PDB entry 4IE4 | X-ray diffraction, 2.50 A resolution | chain A

[Chain A]
Protein: Alpha-ketoglutarate-dependent dioxygenase FTO
Organism: Homo sapiens
Notes: EC 1.14.11.-
UniProt: Q9C0B1 (FTO_HUMAN); residues 32-505 here = UniProt positions 32-505
Amino-acid sequence (495 residues; each row starts with the number of its first residue):
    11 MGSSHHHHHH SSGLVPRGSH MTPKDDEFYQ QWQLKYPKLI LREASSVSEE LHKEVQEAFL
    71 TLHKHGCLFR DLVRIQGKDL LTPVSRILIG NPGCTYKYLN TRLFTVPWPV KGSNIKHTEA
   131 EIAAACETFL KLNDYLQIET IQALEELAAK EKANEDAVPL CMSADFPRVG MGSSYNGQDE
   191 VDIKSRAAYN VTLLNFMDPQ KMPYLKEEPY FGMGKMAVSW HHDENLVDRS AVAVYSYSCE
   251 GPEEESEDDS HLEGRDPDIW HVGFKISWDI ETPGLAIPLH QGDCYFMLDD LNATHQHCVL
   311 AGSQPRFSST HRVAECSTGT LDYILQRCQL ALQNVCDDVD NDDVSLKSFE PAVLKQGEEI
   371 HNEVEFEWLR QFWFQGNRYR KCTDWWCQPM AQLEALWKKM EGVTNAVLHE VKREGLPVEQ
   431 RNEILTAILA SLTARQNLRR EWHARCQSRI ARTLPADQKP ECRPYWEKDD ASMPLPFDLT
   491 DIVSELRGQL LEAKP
Unresolved in the structure: 11-26, 125-127, 164-188, 251-261, 504-505
Differences from the reference sequence: expression tag (11-31)
Bound ions: Zn2+: His231, Asp233, His307 (together with 8-hydroxyquinoline-5-carboxylic acid)
Residues lining bound ligands: 8-hydroxyquinoline-5-carboxylic acid (8XQ): Arg96, Asn205, Val228, His231, Asp233, Val244, Tyr295, Met297, His307, Val309, Arg316, Ser318, Thr320, Arg322

[In short]
Ligands of chain A: 8-hydroxyquinoline-5-carboxylic acid. His231, Asp233 and His307 form the Zn2+ site.
Chain A is Alpha-ketoglutarate-dependent dioxygenase FTO (Homo sapiens); the structure, Crystal structure of
the human fat mass and obesity associated protein (FTO) in complex with 5-carboxy-8-hydroxyquinoline ..., was
determined by X-ray diffraction together with 4IDZ, 4IE0, 4IE5, 4IE6 and 4IE7 from the same study.
